Entry 2XGZ (X-ray diffraction, 1.80 A resolution); this record covers chains A and B.

# Chain A (and B)
Molecule: Enolase 1
Organism: Saccharomyces cerevisiae
Notes: EC 4.2.1.11; chain B of this document is another copy of the same molecule, construct and numbering; everything in this record applies to it too
UniProtKB: P00924 (ENO1_YEAST); residues 1-436 here correspond to UniProt positions 2-437 (UniProt number = residue number + 1)
Chain sequence (443 residues; numbered 1 to 443; the number before each row is that of its first residue):
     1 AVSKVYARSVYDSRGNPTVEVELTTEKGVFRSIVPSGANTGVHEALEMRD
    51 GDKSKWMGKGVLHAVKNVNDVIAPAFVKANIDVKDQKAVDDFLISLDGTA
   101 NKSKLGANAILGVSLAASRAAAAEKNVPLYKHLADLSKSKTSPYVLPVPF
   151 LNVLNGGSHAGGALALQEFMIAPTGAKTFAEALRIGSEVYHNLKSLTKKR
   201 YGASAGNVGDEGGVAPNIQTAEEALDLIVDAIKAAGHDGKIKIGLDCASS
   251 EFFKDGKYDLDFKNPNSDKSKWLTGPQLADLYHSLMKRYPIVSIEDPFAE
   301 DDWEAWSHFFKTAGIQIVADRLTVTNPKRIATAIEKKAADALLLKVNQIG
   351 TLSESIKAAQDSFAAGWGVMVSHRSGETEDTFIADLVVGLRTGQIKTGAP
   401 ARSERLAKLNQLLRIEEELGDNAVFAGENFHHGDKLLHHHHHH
Not modelled in the structure: 439-443
Differences from the reference sequence: expression tag (437-443); engineered mutation Asn39 (Ser40 in P00924), Arg321 (Asp322 in P00924); conflict Ile241 (Val242 in P00924)
Bound ions: Mg2+ site 1 near Asp135 (its only coordinating residue here); Mg2+ site 2: Asp246, Glu295, Asp320 (together with phosphoenolpyruvate)
Residues lining bound ligands: phosphoenolpyruvate (PEP): Gly37, Ala38, Gln167, Glu168, Glu211, Asp246, Glu295, Asp320, Arg321, Leu343, Lys345, Ser372, His373, Arg374, Ser375, Lys396
Swiss-Prot annotation at these positions:
  - active site: Glu211 (Proton donor), Lys345 (Proton acceptor)
  - binding site (substrate): His159, Glu168, Glu295, Asp320, Ser372 to Ser375, Lys396
  - binding site (Mg(2+)): Asp246, Glu295, Asp320
  - modified residue: Ser118 (Phosphoserine), Ser137 (Phosphoserine), Ser187 (Phosphoserine), Thr312 (Phosphothreonine), Thr323 (Phosphothreonine)
  - cross-link (Glycyl lysine isopeptide (Lys-Gly)): Lys59 (interchain with G-Cter in ubiquitin), Lys242 (interchain with G-Cter in ubiquitin), Lys357 (interchain with G-Cter in ubiquitin)

# How chain A and chain B interact
Contacting residue pairs (92):
  Tyr6(A) with Glu417(B), hydrogen bond
  Arg8(A) with Arg414(B); Glu417(B), salt bridge
  Ser9(A) with Leu413(B)
  Val10(A) with Asn410(B)
  Tyr11(A) with Leu183(B), hydrophobic; Arg184(B), hydrogen bond (side chain-backbone); Ser187(B); Leu406(B), hydrophobic; Asn410(B), hydrogen bond (backbone-side chain); Leu413(B), hydrophobic
  Asp12(A) with Leu406(B)
  Ser13(A) with Ala401(B); Arg402(B), hydrogen bond (backbone-backbone); Ser403(B); Leu406(B)
  Arg14(A) with His191(B), hydrogen bond (backbone-side chain); Pro400(B)
  Gly15(A) with Ser187(B); His191(B), hydrogen bond (backbone-side chain); Pro400(B), hydrogen bond (backbone-backbone)
  Asn16(A) with His191(B)
  Glu20(A) with Arg414(B), salt bridge
  Arg31(A) with Arg414(B)
  Ser54(A) with Arg184(B)
  Lys55(A) with Arg184(B); Glu188(B)
  Trp56(A) with Arg184(B); Ser187(B); Glu188(B), hydrogen bond (backbone-side chain)
  Met57(A) with His191(B); Asn192(B)
  Gly161(A) with Ala203(B)
  Leu183(A) with Tyr11(B), hydrophobic
  Arg184(A) with Tyr11(B), hydrogen bond (backbone-side chain); Ser54(B); Lys55(B); Trp56(B)
  Ser187(A) with Tyr11(B); Gly15(B); Trp56(B)
  Glu188(A) with Ser54(B); Lys55(B); Trp56(B), hydrogen bond (side chain-backbone)
  His191(A) with Arg14(B), hydrogen bond (side chain-backbone); Gly15(B), hydrogen bond (side chain-backbone); Asn16(B), hydrogen bond; Met57(B)
  Asn192(A) with Met57(B)
  Asn207(A) with Asn207(B); Val208(B); Gly209(B); Ala215(B)
  Val208(A) with Asn207(B); Val208(B), hydrogen bond (backbone-backbone); Arg402(B)
  Ala215(A) with Asn207(B)
  Asn217(A) with Ser204(B)
  Glu377(A) with Ser403(B)
  Thr378(A) with Ser403(B)
  Glu379(A) with Ala407(B); Asn410(B), hydrogen bond; Arg414(B), salt bridge
  Pro400(A) with Arg14(B); Gly15(B), hydrogen bond (backbone-backbone)
  Ala401(A) with Ser13(B)
  Arg402(A) with Ser13(B), hydrogen bond (backbone-backbone); Val208(B); Arg402(B); Glu404(B)
  Ser403(A) with Ser13(B); Glu377(B); Thr378(B); Glu379(B); Glu404(B), hydrogen bond (backbone-side chain)
  Glu404(A) with Arg402(B); Ser403(B), hydrogen bond (side chain-backbone)
  Leu406(A) with Tyr11(B), hydrophobic; Asp12(B); Ser13(B)
  Ala407(A) with Glu379(B)
  Asn410(A) with Val10(B); Tyr11(B), hydrogen bond (side chain-backbone); Glu379(B), hydrogen bond
  Leu413(A) with Ser9(B); Tyr11(B), hydrophobic
  Arg414(A) with Glu20(B), salt bridge; Arg31(B); Ile33(B); Glu379(B), salt bridge
  Glu417(A) with Tyr6(B), hydrogen bond; Arg8(B), salt bridge
Other interface residues (no listed pair), chain A (50 interface residues in all): Ile33, Ala160, Ala180, Tyr190, Lys194, Ala203, Ser204, Gly209, Asp210
Other interface residues (no listed pair), chain B (48 interface residues in all): Gly161, Ala180, Lys194, Asp210, Asn217

# In short
Chain A and chain B form an interface of 50 and 48 residues respectively; the contacts include 22 hydrogen
bonds and 6 salt bridges. Among the polar pairs are Arg8(A)-Glu417(B), Glu20(A)-Arg414(B) and
Glu379(A)-Arg414(B). Chain A binds phosphoenolpyruvate.
Chain A and chain B are both Enolase 1 (Saccharomyces cerevisiae); the structure, Engineering the enolase
active site pocket: Crystal structure of the S39N D321R mutant of yeast enolase ..., was determined by X-ray
diffraction (same publication as 2XH0, 2XH2, 2XH4 and 2XH7).
